Entry 2QEX (X-ray diffraction, 2.90 A resolution); this record covers chains 0 and P of the 31 polymer chains in the assembly.

== Chain 0 ==
Molecule: 23S ribosomal RNA
Source organism: Haloarcula marismortui
Sequence (2772 nucleotides; row label = number of the first residue in the row; note: 151 numbers in that range are skipped by the numbering (no residue carries them; nothing is unmodelled there)):
     1 GUUGGCUACU AUGCCAGCUG GUGGAUUGCU CGGCUCAGGC GCUGAUGAAG GACGUGCCAA
    61 GCUGCGAUAA GCCAUGGGGA GCCGCACGGA GGCGAAGAAC CAUGGAUUUC CGAAUGAGAA
   121 UCUCU
   128 AACAAUUGCU UCGCGCAAUG AGGAACCCCG AGAACUGAAA CAUCUCAGUA UCGGGAGGAA
   188 CAGAAAACGC AAUGUGAUGU CGUUAGUAAC CGCGAGUGAA CGCGAUACAG CCCAAACCGA
   248 AGCCCUCACG GGCAAUGUGG UGUCAGGGCU ACCUCUCAUC AGCCGACCGU CUCGACGAAG
   308 UCUCUUGGAA CAGAGCGUGA UACAGGGUGA CAACCCCGUA CUCGAGACCA GUACGACGUG
   368 CGGUAGUGCC AGAGUAGCGG GGGUUGGAUA UCCCUCGCGA AUAACGCAGG CAUCGACUGC
   428 GAAGGCUAAA CACAACCUGA GACCGAUAGU GAACAAGUAG UGUGAACGAA CGCUGCAAAG
   488 UACCCUCAGA AGGGAGGCGA AAUAGAGCAU GAAAUCAGUU GGCGAUCGAG CGACAGGGCA
   548 UACAAGGUCC CUCGACGAAU GACCGACGCG CGAGCGUCCA GUAAGACUCA CGGGAAGCCG
   608 AUGUUCUGUC GUACGUUUUG AAAAACGAGC CAGGGAGUGU GUCUGCAUGG CAAGUCUAAC
   668 CGGAGUAUCC GGGGAGGCAC AGGGAAACCG ACAUGGCCGC AGGGCUU
   716 GCCCGAGGGC CGCCGUCUUC AAGGGCGGGG AGCCAUGUGG ACACGACCCG AAUCCGGACG
   776 AUCUACGCAU GGACAAGAUG AAGCGUGCCG AAAGGCACGU GGAAGUCUGU UAGAGUUGGU
   836 GUCCUACAAU ACCCUCUCGU GAUCUAUGUG UAGGGGUGAA AGGCCCAUCG AGUCCGGCAA
   896 CAGCUGGUUC CAAUCGAAAC AUGUCGAAGC AUGACCUCCG CCGAGGUAGU CUGUGAGGUA
   956 GAGCGACCGA UUGGU
   999 CCUGUCAAAC UCCAAACUUA CAGACGCCGU UUGACGCGGG GAUUCCGGUG CGCGGGGUAA
  1059 GCCUGUGUAC CAGGAGGGGA ACAACCCAGA GAUAGGUUAA GGUCCCCAAG UGUGGAUUAA
  1119 GUGUAAUCCU CUGAAGGUGG UCUCGAGCCC UAGACAGCCG GGAGGUGAGC UUAGAAGCAG
  1179 CUACCCUCUA AGAAAAGCGU AACAGCUUAC CGGCCGAGGU UUGAGGCGCC CAAAAUGAUC
  1239 GGGACUCAAA UCCACCACCG AGACCUGUCC GUACCACUCA UACUGGUAAU CGAGUAGAUU
  1299 GGCGCUCUAA UUGGAUGGAA GUAGGGGUGA AAACUCCUAU GGACCGAUUA GUGACGAAAA
  1359 UCCUGGCCAU AGUAGCAGCG AUAGUCGGGU GAGAACCCCG ACGGCCUAAU GGAUAAGGGU
  1419 UCCUCAGCAC UGCUGAUCAG CUGAGGGUUA GCCGGUCCUA AGUCAUACCG CAACUCGACU
  1479 AUGACGAAAU GGGAAACGGG UUAAUAUUCC CGUGCCACUA UGCAGUGAAA GUUGACGCCC
  1539 UGGGGUCGAU CACGCUGGGC A
  1561 UCGCCCAGUC GAACCGUCCA ACUCCGUGGA AGCCGUAAUG GCAGGAAGCG GACGAACGGC
  1621 GGCAUAGGGA AACGUGAUUC AACCUGGGGC CCAUGAAAAG ACGAGCAUAG UGUCCGUACC
  1681 GAGAACCGAC ACAGGUGUCC AUGGCGGCGA AAGCCAAGGC CUGUCGGGAG CAACCAACGU
  1741 UAGGGAAUUC GGCAAGUUAG UCCCGUACCU UCGGAAGAAG GGAUGCCUGC UCCGGAACGG
  1801 AGCAGGUCGC AGUGACUCGG AAGCUCGGAC UGUCUAGUAA CAACAUAGGU GACCGCAAAU
  1861 CCGCAAGGAC UCGUACGGUC ACUGAAUCCU GCCCAGUGCA GGUAUCUGAA CACCUCGUAC
  1921 AAGAGGACGA AGGACCUGUC AACGGCGGGG G
  1964 UCUUAAGGUA GCGUAGUACC UUGCCGCAUC AGUAGCGGCU UGCAUGAAUG GAUUAACCAG
  2024 AGCUUCACUG UCCCAACGUU GGGCCCGGUG AACUGUACAU UCCAGUGCGG AGUCUGGAGA
  2084 CACCCAGGGG GAAGCGAAGA CCCUAUGGAG CUUUACUGCA GGCUGUCGCU GAG
  2237 GACUCUCACU CCGGGAGGAG GACACCGAUA GCCGGGCAGU UUGACUGGGG CGGUACGCGC
  2297 UCGAAAAGAU AUCGAGCGCG CCCUAUGGCU AUCUCAGCCG GG
  2344 GACCCGGCGA AGAGUGCAAG AGCAAAAGAU AGCUUGACAG UGUUCUUCCC AACGAGGAAC
  2404 GCUGACGCGA AAGCGUGGUC UAGCGAACCA AUUAGCCUGC UUGAUGCGGG CAAUUGAUGA
  2464 CAGAAAAGCU ACCCUAGGGA UAACAGAGUC GUCACUCGCA AGAGCACAUA UCGACCGAGU
  2524 GGCUUGCUAC CUCGAUGUCG GUUCCCUCCA UCCUGCCCGU GCAGAAGCGG GCAAGGGUGA
  2584 GGUUGUUCGC CUAUUAAAGG AGGUCGUGAG CUGGGUUUAG ACCGUCGUGA GACAGGUCGG
  2644 CUGCUAUCUA CUGGGUGUGU A
  2667 GGUGUCUGAC AAGAACGACC GUAUAGUACG AGAGGAACUA CGGUUGGUGG CCACUGGUGU
  2727 ACCGGUUGUU CGAGAGAGCA CGUGCCGGGU AGCCACGCCA CACGGGGUAA GAGCUGAACG
  2787 CAUCUAAGCU CGAAACCCAC UUGGAAAAGA GACACCGCCG AGGUCCCGCG UACAAGACGC
  2847 GGUCGAUAGA CUCGGGGUGU GCGCGUCGAG GUAACGAGAC GUUAAGCCCA CGAGCACUAA
  2907 CAGACCAAAG CCAUCAU
Not modelled in the structure: 1-9, 2915-2923
Modified / non-standard residues: 1MA (6-hydro-1-methyladenosine-5'-monophosphate) at position 628, OMU (o2'-methyluridine 5'-monophosphate) at position 2587, OMG (o2'-methylguanosine-5'-monophosphate) at position 2588, UR3 (3-methyluridine-5'-monophoshate) at position 2619, PSU (pseudouridine-5'-monophosphate) at position 2621
Bound ions: Mg2+ site 1 near G28 (its only coordinating residue here); Na+ site 1: C40, G41, C443; Na+ site 2: G56, G61; Na+ site 3: G66, U107, U108; Mg2+ site 2 near U115 (its only coordinating residue here); Na+ site 4: C130, U146, G147; Na+ site 5 near C141 (its only coordinating residue here); Mg2+ site 3: C162, U2276; K+ site 1: C162, U163, U172; Mg2+ site 4: A165, A167, C168; Na+ site 6: A165, A166, A167; Mg2+ site 5: A166, G219; 64 more Na+ sites not listed; 88 more Mg2+ sites not listed; 1 more K+ sites not listed
Ligand contacts: negamycin: U22, G24, U510, A511, C515, A516, U517, G518, U1338, G1339

== Chain P ==
Molecule: 50S ribosomal protein L19e
Source organism: Haloarcula marismortui
UniProt: P14119 (RL19_HALMA); residues 0-148 here correspond to UniProt positions 1-149 (UniProt number = residue number + 1)
Chain sequence (149 residues; numbered 0 to 148; the number before each row is that of its first residue; numbering starts at 0):
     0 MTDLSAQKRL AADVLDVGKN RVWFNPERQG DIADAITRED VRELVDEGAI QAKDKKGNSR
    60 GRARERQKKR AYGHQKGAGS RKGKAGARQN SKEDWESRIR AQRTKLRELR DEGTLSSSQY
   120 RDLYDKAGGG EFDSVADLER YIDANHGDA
Not modelled in the structure: 0, 144-148

== Interface between chain 0 and chain P ==
Pairs across the interface (167):
  G792(0) with Lys83(P), sugar contact; Ala86(P), sugar contact
  A793(0) with Lys83(P), sugar contact; Gly85(P), phosphate contact; Ala86(P), phosphate contact
  G800(0) with Gly127(P), sugar contact; Gly128(P), hydrogen bond to the base
  U801(0) with Asp124(P), sugar contact; Gly128(P), sugar contact; Glu130(P), hydrogen bond to the sugar
  G802(0) with Lys125(P), phosphate contact; Glu130(P), sugar contact
  U815(0) with Trp94(P), sugar contact
  G816(0) with Lys91(P), salt bridge to the phosphate
  G817(0) with Lys91(P), salt bridge to the phosphate
  G1386(0) with Gln28(P), hydrogen bond to the base
  G1387(0) with Thr1(P), hydrogen bond to the base; Gln28(P), hydrogen bond to the sugar
  U1388(0) with Thr1(P), hydrogen bond to the sugar
  C1396(0) with Thr1(P), sugar contact; Asp2(P), sugar contact; Leu3(P), hydrogen bond to the sugar; Ser4(P), phosphate contact
  C1397(0) with Leu3(P), sugar contact; Lys7(P), salt bridge to the phosphate; Phe23(P), hydrogen bond to the sugar; Pro25(P), sugar contact; Gln28(P), sugar contact
  G1398(0) with Lys7(P), salt bridge to the phosphate; Val21(P), phosphate contact; Trp22(P), phosphate contact; Phe23(P), hydrogen bond to the phosphate; Pro25(P), sugar contact
  A1399(0) with Lys52(P), salt bridge to the phosphate
  U1422(0) with Ala5(P), phosphate contact
  U1499(0) with Arg41(P), salt bridge to the phosphate
  U1500(0) with Arg37(P), phosphate contact; Arg41(P), salt bridge to the phosphate
  A1501(0) with Arg8(P), hydrogen bond to the phosphate; Leu9(P), phosphate contact; Thr36(P), phosphate contact; Arg37(P), hydrogen bond to the phosphate
  A1502(0) with Arg8(P), salt bridge to the phosphate; Arg37(P), salt bridge to the phosphate
  G1540(0) with Arg99(P), hydrogen bond to the phosphate
  G1541(0) with Arg99(P), salt bridge to the phosphate
  U1548(0) with Arg59(P), hydrogen bond to the phosphate
  C1549(0) with Arg59(P), salt bridge to the phosphate; Arg63(P), salt bridge to the phosphate
  C1565(0) with Ser58(P), hydrogen bond to the sugar; Arg59(P), phosphate contact; Gly60(P), phosphate contact; Arg63(P), salt bridge to the phosphate
  C1566(0) with Gly56(P), phosphate contact; Asn57(P), phosphate contact; Ser58(P), phosphate contact; Arg59(P), hydrogen bond to the phosphate; Arg63(P), salt bridge to the phosphate
  C1593(0) with Ser116(P), phosphate contact; Ser117(P), phosphate contact; Arg120(P), sugar contact
  C1594(0) with Arg109(P), salt bridge to the phosphate; Ser116(P), phosphate contact; Tyr119(P), phosphate contact; Arg120(P), salt bridge to the phosphate
  G1595(0) with Arg109(P), salt bridge to the phosphate; Tyr119(P), hydrogen bond to the phosphate; Arg120(P), salt bridge to the phosphate; Tyr123(P), base contact; Asp124(P), base contact
  U1596(0) with Arg102(P), hydrogen bond to the base; Arg106(P), salt bridge to the phosphate; Tyr123(P), hydrogen bond to the phosphate
  A1597(0) with Lys91(P), hydrogen bond to the base; Trp94(P), hydrogen bond to the sugar; Glu95(P), sugar contact; Ile98(P), sugar contact; Arg99(P), salt bridge to the phosphate; Arg102(P), salt bridge to the phosphate
  A1598(0) with Trp94(P), phosphate contact; Arg102(P), salt bridge to the phosphate
  G1703(0) with Asn57(P), base contact
  G1704(0) with Asn57(P), hydrogen bond to the base; Arg59(P), hydrogen bond to the phosphate
  C1705(0) with Arg59(P), salt bridge to the phosphate; Arg65(P), hydrogen bond to the phosphate
  G1706(0) with Arg65(P), salt bridge to the phosphate; Arg69(P), salt bridge to the phosphate
  G1707(0) with Arg69(P), salt bridge to the phosphate; Lys81(P), phosphate contact; Gly82(P), phosphate contact
  C1708(0) with Arg80(P), phosphate contact; Lys81(P), hydrogen bond to the phosphate; Gly82(P), hydrogen bond to the phosphate; Ala86(P), sugar contact; Arg87(P), salt bridge to the phosphate
  C1715(0) with Lys55(P), hydrogen bond to the sugar; Asn57(P), hydrogen bond to the base
  A1716(0) with Lys55(P), hydrogen bond to the sugar; Asn57(P), sugar contact
  A1717(0) with Lys54(P), sugar contact; Lys55(P), hydrogen bond to the phosphate
  G1718(0) with Gly17(P), hydrogen bond to the phosphate; Arg20(P), salt bridge to the phosphate
  G1719(0) with Gly17(P), phosphate contact; Lys18(P), hydrogen bond to the phosphate; Asn19(P), hydrogen bond to the phosphate
  C1720(0) with Asn19(P), hydrogen bond to the phosphate
  G1760(0) with Ala77(P), hydrogen bond to the base; Arg80(P), hydrogen bond to the base; Lys81(P), hydrogen bond to the sugar
  U1761(0) with Arg80(P), sugar contact; Lys81(P), sugar contact; Gly82(P), sugar contact; Lys83(P), sugar contact; Ala84(P), phosphate contact
  C1762(0) with Lys83(P), salt bridge to the phosphate; Ala84(P), hydrogen bond to the phosphate
  U1784(0) with Ala77(P), sugar contact; Gly78(P), hydrogen bond to the phosphate
  G1785(0) with Gly76(P), phosphate contact; Ala77(P), phosphate contact; Gly78(P), hydrogen bond to the phosphate
  C1786(0) with Gln74(P), phosphate contact
  C1787(0) with Lys68(P), salt bridge to the phosphate; Gln74(P), hydrogen bond to the phosphate
  U1788(0) with Lys68(P), phosphate contact; His73(P), hydrogen bond to the base
  G1789(0) with Tyr71(P), hydrogen bond to the base; His73(P), base contact
  C1790(0) with Tyr71(P), hydrogen bond to the phosphate; His73(P), base contact
  C1793(0) with Arg97(P), sugar contact; Ser133(P), phosphate contact; Ala135(P), phosphate contact
  G1794(0) with Ser96(P), hydrogen bond to the sugar; Ala100(P), phosphate contact; Ser133(P), phosphate contact; Val134(P), hydrogen bond to the phosphate
  G1795(0) with Ala100(P), phosphate contact
  A1796(0) with Ser96(P), base contact
  C1798(0) with Gln66(P), sugar contact; Ala70(P), phosphate contact
  G1799(0) with Arg87(P), sugar contact; Gln88(P), base contact
  G1800(0) with Lys75(P), salt bridge to the phosphate; Arg87(P), salt bridge to the phosphate; Gln88(P), sugar contact
  A1801(0) with Arg80(P), salt bridge to the phosphate; Arg87(P), salt bridge to the phosphate
  G1802(0) with Gly72(P), base contact; Arg80(P), salt bridge to the phosphate
  U1813(0) with Gly78(P), phosphate contact; Lys81(P), sugar contact
  U1817(0) with Lys81(P), hydrogen bond to the base
  U2735(0) with Arg65(P), salt bridge to the phosphate
  U2736(0) with Lys55(P), hydrogen bond to the sugar; Asn57(P), sugar contact; Arg61(P), salt bridge to the phosphate
  C2737(0) with Lys55(P), salt bridge to the phosphate; Gly56(P), phosphate contact; Asn57(P), phosphate contact; Ser58(P), hydrogen bond to the phosphate; Arg61(P), salt bridge to the phosphate
  G2738(0) with Ser58(P), sugar contact; Arg61(P), hydrogen bond to the phosphate
  A2739(0) with Arg61(P), salt bridge to the phosphate
Interface residues without a listed pair, chain 0 (75 interface residues in all): G814, C1395, U1539, G1556, A1567
Interface residues without a listed pair, chain P (85 interface residues in all): Val16, Asn24, Ile35, Glu38, Asp53, Ala62, Ser79, Asp93, Gly129

== Summary ==
75 residues of chain 0 and 85 residues of chain P are in contact; the contacts include 49 hydrogen bonds and
40 salt bridges. Polar pairs include G800(0)-Gly128(P), G1386(0)-Gln28(P) and G1387(0)-Thr1(P). Bound to chain
0: negamycin. C40(0), G41(0) and C443(0) coordinate Na+ site 1.
Here chain 0 is 23S ribosomal RNA and chain P is 50S ribosomal protein L19e, both from Haloarcula marismortui.
Entry 2QEX (Negamycin Binds to the Wall of the Nascent Chain Exit Tunnel of the 50S Ribosomal Subunit) was
determined by X-ray diffraction.
